PDB entry 8I10 | electron microscopy, 3.96 A resolution | chains B and H of the 12 polymer chains in the assembly

== Chain B ==
Name: Beta-arrestin-2
Source organism: Bos taurus
UniProtKB: P32120 (ARRB2_BOVIN); residue numbers follow UniProt; this construct covers 1-420
Sequence (420 residues; each row starts with the number of its first residue):
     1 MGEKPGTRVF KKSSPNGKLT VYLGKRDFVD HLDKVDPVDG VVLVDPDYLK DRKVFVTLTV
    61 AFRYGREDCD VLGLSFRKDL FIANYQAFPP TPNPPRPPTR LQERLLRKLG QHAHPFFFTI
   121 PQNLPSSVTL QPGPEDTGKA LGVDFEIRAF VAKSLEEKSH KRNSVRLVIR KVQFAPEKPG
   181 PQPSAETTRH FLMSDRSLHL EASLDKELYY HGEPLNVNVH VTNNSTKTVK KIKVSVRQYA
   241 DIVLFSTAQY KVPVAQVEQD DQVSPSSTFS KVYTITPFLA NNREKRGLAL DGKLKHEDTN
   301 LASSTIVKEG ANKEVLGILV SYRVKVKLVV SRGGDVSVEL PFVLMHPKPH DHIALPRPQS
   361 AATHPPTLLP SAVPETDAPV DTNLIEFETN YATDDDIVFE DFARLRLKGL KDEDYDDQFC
Disordered / not traced: 1-6, 96, 351-420
Sequence notes: engineered mutation Gly-17 (Cys in P32120), Val-60 (Cys in P32120), Cys-69 (Leu in P32120), Ser-126 (Cys in P32120), Leu-141 (Cys in P32120), Val-151 (Cys in P32120), Val-243 (Cys in P32120), Val-252 (Cys in P32120), Ser-270 (Cys in P32120), Phe-278 (Leu in P32120), Ala-280 (Ser in P32120)
Swiss-Prot annotation at these positions:
  - motif: Asp-396 to Arg-406 ([DE]-X(1,2)-F-X-X-[FL]-X-X-X-R motif)
  - modified residue: Tyr-48 (Phosphotyrosine), Pro-176 (Hydroxyproline), Pro-181 (Hydroxyproline), Ser-360 (Phosphoserine), Thr-393 (Phosphothreonine)
  - mutagenesis: Lys-233 (K233Q: Abolishes phosphoinositide binding and ADRB2 internalization; when associated with Q-237 and Q-251), Arg-237 (R237Q: Abolishes phosphoinositide binding and ADRB2 internalization; when associated with Q-233 and Q-251), Lys-251 (K251Q: Abolishes phosphoinositide binding and ADRB2 internalization; when associated with Q-233 and Q-237), Lys-285 to Arg-286 (Lowers self-association; impairs interaction with ADRB2, MAPK1 and MAPK3; no effect on interaction with MAPK10), Lys-295 (K295A: Impairs interaction with ADRB2, MAPK1 AND MAPK3; no effect on interaction with MAPK10), Leu-384 to Ile-385 (Greatly reduces interaction with clathrin; when associated with A-387), Glu-386 (E386K: Abolishes interaction with clathrin; when associated with K-377), Phe-387 (F387A: Greatly reduces interaction with clathrin; when associated with 384-A-A-385), Glu-388 (E388K: Abolishes interaction with clathrin; when associated with K-375)
Reported in the primary citation:
  - mutagenesis - L278F/S280A: increased binding to Fab30

== Chain H ==
Name: Fab30 Heavy Chain
Source organism: Mus musculus
Sequence (237 residues; row label = number of the first residue in the row):
     1 EISEVQLVES GGGLVQPGGS LRLSCAASGF NVYSSSIHWV RQAPGKGLEW VASISSYYGY
    61 TYYADSVKGR FTISADTSKN TAYLQMNSLR AEDTAVYYCA RSRQFWYSGL DYWGQGTLVT
   121 VSSASTKGPS VFPLAPSSKS TSGGTAALGC LVKDYFPEPV TVSWNSGALT SGVHTFPAVL
   181 QSSGLYSLSS VVTVPSSSLG TQTYICNVNH KPSNTKVDKK VEPKSCDKTH HHHHHHH
Disordered / not traced: 1-4, 122-237
Disulfide bonds: Cys-25/Cys-99

== How chain B and chain H interact ==
Residue-residue contacts (23):
  His-211(B) with Ser-34(H); Phe-105(H)
  Gly-212(B) with Tyr-33(H); Ser-34(H)
  Pro-214(B) with Asn-31(H)
  Thr-276(B) with Tyr-33(H)
  Pro-277(B) with Tyr-57(H)
  Phe-278(B) with Tyr-33(H); Tyr-57(H), hydrophobic
  Leu-279(B) with Tyr-57(H)
  Ala-280(B) with Ser-56(H); Tyr-57(H), hydrogen bond (backbone-backbone); Tyr-58(H); Gly-59(H)
  Arg-283(B) with Tyr-58(H), hydrogen bond (side chain-backbone); Tyr-60(H), hydrogen bond
  Asp-298(B) with Tyr-58(H); Tyr-60(H), hydrogen bond
  Thr-299(B) with Tyr-58(H)
  Asn-300(B) with Tyr-57(H)
  Leu-301(B) with Tyr-57(H), hydrogen bond (backbone-side chain)
  His-346(B) with Phe-105(H); Trp-106(H)
Also at the interface, not in a pair above, chain B (15 interface residues in all): Glu-213

== Overview ==
Chain B and chain H form an interface of 15 and 10 residues respectively, with 5 hydrogen bonds. Polar pairs
include Arg-283(B)/Tyr-58(H), Arg-283(B)/Tyr-60(H) and Asp-298(B)/Tyr-60(H). From UniProt: 11 mutagenesis
sites on chain B. The paper reports that L278F/S280A of chain B increase binding to Fab30.
Chain B is Beta-arrestin-2 (Bos taurus) and chain H is Fab30 Heavy Chain (Mus musculus); the structure,
Structure of beta-arrestin2 in complex with a phosphopeptide corresponding to the human Vasopressin V2
receptor, V2R ..., was determined by electron microscopy together with 8GO8, 8GOC, 8GOO, 8GP3, 8I0N, 8I0Q and
8I0Z from the same study.
